PDB entry 9AVL | electron microscopy, 3.80 A resolution | chains B and G of the 5 polymer chains in the assembly

== Chain B ==
Name: Guanine nucleotide-binding protein G(I)/G(S)/G(T) subunit beta-2
From: Homo sapiens
UniProtKB: P62879 (GBB2_HUMAN); numbering as in UniProt (aligned over 2-340)
Sequence (348 residues; row label = number of the first residue in the row; numbers below 1 keep their minus sign (Met-7 is residue -7)):
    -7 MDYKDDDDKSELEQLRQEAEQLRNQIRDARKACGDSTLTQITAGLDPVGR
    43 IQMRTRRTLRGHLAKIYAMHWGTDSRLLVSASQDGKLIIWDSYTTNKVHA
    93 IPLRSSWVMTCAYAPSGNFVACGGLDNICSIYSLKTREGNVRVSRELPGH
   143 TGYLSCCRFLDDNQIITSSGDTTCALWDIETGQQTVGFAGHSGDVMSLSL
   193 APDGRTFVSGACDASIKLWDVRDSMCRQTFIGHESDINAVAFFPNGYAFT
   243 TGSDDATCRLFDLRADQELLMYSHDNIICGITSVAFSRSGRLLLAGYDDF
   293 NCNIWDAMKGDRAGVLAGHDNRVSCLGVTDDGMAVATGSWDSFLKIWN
Unresolved in the structure: -7 to 2
Sequence notes: initiating methionine (-7); expression tag (-6 to 1)
UniProt features mapped onto this chain:
  - modified residue: Ser2 (N-acetylserine), Tyr239 (Phosphotyrosine)
  - natural variant: Arg52 (R52L: In SSS4), Ala73 (A73T: In NEDHYDF), Gly77 (G77R: In NEDHYDF; G77W: In NEDHYDF), Lys89 (K89E: In NEDHYDF; K89T: In NEDHYDF), Ser147 (S147L: In NEDHYDF)

== Chain G ==
Name: Guanine nucleotide-binding protein G(I)/G(S)/G(O) subunit gamma-2
From: Homo sapiens
UniProtKB: P59768 (GBG2_HUMAN); numbering as in UniProt (aligned over 1-71)
Sequence (71 residues; row label = number of the first residue in the row):
     1 MASNNTASIAQARKLVEQLKMEANIDRIKVSKAAADLMAYCEAHAKEDPL
    51 LTPVPASENPFREKKFFCAIL
Unresolved in the structure: 1-8, 64-71
UniProt features mapped onto this chain:
  - modified residue: Ala2 (N-acetylalanine), Cys68 (Cysteine methyl ester)
  - lipidation: Cys68 (S-geranylgeranyl cysteine)

== Chain B / chain G interface ==
Pairs across the interface - 86 pairs, chain B then chain G:
  Leu4(B) - Ile9(G)  hydrophobic
  Leu4(B) - Ala12(G)  hydrophobic
  Leu7(B) - Arg13(G)
  Leu7(B) - Val16(G)
  Glu10(B) - Val16(G)
  Glu10(B) - Lys20(G)  salt bridge
  Ala11(B) - Leu19(G)  hydrophobic
  Leu14(B) - Val16(G)
  Leu14(B) - Leu19(G)  hydrophobic
  Leu14(B) - Lys20(G)
  Arg15(B) - Leu19(G)
  Gln17(B) - Ala23(G)
  Ile18(B) - Leu19(G)
  Ile18(B) - Ala23(G)  hydrophobic
  Ile18(B) - Arg27(G)
  Ala21(B) - Arg27(G)
  Ala24(B) - Lys29(G)  hydrogen bond (backbone-side chain)
  Cys25(B) - Arg27(G)
  Cys25(B) - Ile28(G)
  Cys25(B) - Lys29(G)
  Cys25(B) - Val30(G)  hydrogen bond (backbone-backbone)
  Gly26(B) - Val30(G)
  Asp27(B) - Lys29(G)
  Asp27(B) - Val30(G)
  Asp27(B) - Ser31(G)
  Ser28(B) - Val30(G)
  Ser28(B) - Ser31(G)
  Leu30(B) - Ala34(G)  hydrophobic
  Ile33(B) - Ser31(G)
  Ile33(B) - Ala34(G)  hydrophobic
  Leu37(B) - Met38(G)  hydrophobic
  Leu37(B) - Glu42(G)
  Val40(B) - Leu51(G)  hydrophobic
  Ile43(B) - Leu50(G)
  Ile43(B) - Leu51(G)  hydrophobic
  Met45(B) - Leu50(G)  hydrophobic
  Arg46(B) - Glu63(G)  salt bridge
  Thr47(B) - Glu63(G)
  Arg48(B) - Phe61(G)
  Arg48(B) - Glu63(G)
  Arg49(B) - Pro60(G)
  Arg49(B) - Phe61(G)
  Arg49(B) - Arg62(G)  hydrogen bond (side chain-backbone)
  Ser84(B) - Phe61(G)
  Tyr85(B) - Pro60(G)
  Tyr85(B) - Phe61(G)  hydrophobic
  Met217(B) - Gln18(G)
  Cys218(B) - Gln18(G)
  Arg219(B) - Glu22(G)
  Arg219(B) - Ile25(G)
  Gln220(B) - Glu22(G)
  Gln220(B) - Ile25(G)
  Thr221(B) - Glu22(G)  hydrogen bond (backbone-side chain)
  Phe235(B) - Leu37(G)  hydrophobic
  Pro236(B) - Tyr40(G)  hydrophobic
  Asn237(B) - Tyr40(G)
  Asp254(B) - Ala33(G)
  Arg256(B) - Arg27(G)
  Arg256(B) - Ile28(G)  hydrogen bond (backbone-backbone)
  Arg256(B) - Asp36(G)  salt bridge
  Ala257(B) - Ile28(G)
  Asp258(B) - Arg27(G)
  Gln259(B) - Val30(G)
  Leu261(B) - Val30(G)  hydrophobic
  Leu261(B) - Leu37(G)  hydrophobic
  Ser279(B) - Asp48(G)  hydrogen bond
  Ser279(B) - Leu50(G)
  Arg280(B) - Glu47(G)  salt bridge
  Arg280(B) - Asp48(G)  hydrogen bond (backbone-side chain)
  Ser281(B) - Tyr40(G)
  Ser281(B) - His44(G)
  Ser281(B) - Asp48(G)  hydrogen bond
  Leu284(B) - Leu51(G)  hydrophobic
  Met300(B) - Cys41(G)  hydrophobic
  Val320(B) - Leu50(G)  hydrophobic
  Gly324(B) - Pro49(G)
  Gly324(B) - Leu50(G)
  Met325(B) - Pro49(G)  hydrophobic
  Met325(B) - Leu50(G)
  Met325(B) - Val54(G)  hydrophobic
  Met325(B) - Glu58(G)
  Met325(B) - Pro60(G)
  Ala326(B) - Phe61(G)  hydrophobic
  Val327(B) - Leu50(G)  hydrophobic
  Asn340(B) - Asn59(G)  hydrogen bond
  Asn340(B) - Phe61(G)
Also at the interface, not in a pair above, chain B (62 interface residues in all): Arg22, Thr29, Thr34, Trp63, Ser67, Ala240, Leu252, Gly282, Arg283, Asp323, Ile338
Also at the interface, not in a pair above, chain G (38 interface residues in all): Leu15, Ala45

== Summary ==
Chain B and chain G form an interface of 62 and 38 residues respectively; the contacts include 9 hydrogen
bonds and 4 salt bridges. Polar pairs include Glu10(B)-Lys20(G), Arg46(B)-Glu63(G) and Arg256(B)-Asp36(G).
Chain B is Guanine nucleotide-binding protein G(I)/G(S)/G(T) subunit beta-2 and chain G is Guanine
nucleotide-binding protein G(I)/G(S)/G(O) subunit gamma-2, both from Homo sapiens; the structure, Structure of
human calcium-sensing receptor in complex with Gi3 protein in nanodiscs, was determined by electron
microscopy, deposited together with 9ASB, 9AVG, 9AXF and 9AYF.
